5HK2 - chains A and C of the 3 polymer chains in the assembly; structure by X-ray diffraction, 3.20 A resolution.

Chain A (and C):
Name: Sigma non-opioid intracellular receptor 1
Organism: Homo sapiens
Notes: chain C of this document is another copy of the same molecule, construct and numbering; everything in this record applies to it too
UniProtKB: Q99720 (SGMR1_HUMAN); residues 1-223 here = UniProt positions 1-223
Sequence (227 residues; row label = number of the first residue in the row; numbers below 1 keep their minus sign (Gly-3 is residue -3)):
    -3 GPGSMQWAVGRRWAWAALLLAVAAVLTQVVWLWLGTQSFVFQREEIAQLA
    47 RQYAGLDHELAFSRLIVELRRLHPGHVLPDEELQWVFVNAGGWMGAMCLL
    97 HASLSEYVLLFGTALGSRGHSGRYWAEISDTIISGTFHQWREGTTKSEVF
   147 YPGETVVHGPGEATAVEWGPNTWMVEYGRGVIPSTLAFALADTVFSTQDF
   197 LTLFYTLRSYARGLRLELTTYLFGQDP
Unresolved in the structure: -3 to 1, 219-223 (chain C: -3 to 7, 220-223)
Construct notes: expression tag (-3 to 0)
UniProt features mapped onto this chain:
  - region: Gln2 to Arg8 (Targeting to endoplasmic reticulum-associated lipid droplets), Ser99 to Leu106 (Important for ligand-binding)
  - site (Important for ligand binding): Asp126, Glu172
  - natural variant: Leu65 (L65Q: In HMNR2; uncertain significance), Glu102 (E102Q: In ALS16)
  - mutagenesis: Glu123 (E123G: No effect on ligand-binding), Asp126 (D126G: Reduces ligand-binding. No effect on subcellular localization), Glu138 (E138G: No effect on ligand-binding), Glu144 (E144G: No effect on ligand-binding), Glu150 (E150G: No effect on ligand-binding), Glu158 (E158G: No effect on ligand-binding), Glu163 (E163G: No effect on ligand-binding), Glu172 (E172G: Reduces ligand-binding. No effect on subcellular localization), Asp188 (D188G: No effect on ligand-binding), Asp195 (D195G: No effect on ligand-binding), Glu213 (E213G: No effect on ligand-binding)
Residues lining bound ligands: N-(1-benzylpiperidin-4-yl)-4-iodobenzamide (61V): Val84, Trp89, Met93, Tyr103, Leu105, Phe107, Ser117, Tyr120, Ile124, Asp126, Phe133, His154, Val162, Trp164, Glu172, Ile178, Thr181, Ala185, Thr202, Tyr206
What the authors report for this chain:
  - binding site for N-(1-benzylpiperidin-4-yl)-4-iodobenzamide: Val84, Trp89, Met93, Leu95, Tyr103, Leu105, Phe107, Ile124, Trp164, Glu172, Leu182
  - disease-associated variants - E102Q: decreased stability (citing earlier work)
  - mutagenesis - Y103F: decreased binding to (+)-pentazocine (citing earlier work)

How chain A and chain C interact:
Contacting residue pairs - 51 pairs, chain A then chain C:
  Gly87(A) - Ser192(C)
  Gly88(A) - Ser192(C)
  Arg114(A) - Leu111(C)  hydrogen bond (side chain-backbone)
  Arg114(A) - Gly112(C)  hydrogen bond (side chain-backbone)
  Arg114(A) - Ser113(C)
  Arg114(A) - Arg114(C)
  Gly115(A) - Met90(C)
  His116(A) - Asn85(C)
  His116(A) - Met90(C)
  His116(A) - Thr193(C)
  His116(A) - Asp195(C)  salt bridge
  Arg119(A) - Asp195(C)  salt bridge
  Arg119(A) - Leu197(C)
  Arg119(A) - Thr198(C)  hydrogen bond
  His134(A) - Leu111(C)
  Trp136(A) - Phe83(C)
  Trp136(A) - Gly91(C)
  Trp136(A) - Ala92(C)  hydrophobic
  Trp136(A) - Gly108(C)
  Trp136(A) - Thr109(C)
  Trp136(A) - Ala110(C)
  Trp136(A) - Leu111(C)  hydrophobic
  Trp136(A) - Trp169(C)  hydrophobic
  Glu138(A) - Phe83(C)
  Glu138(A) - Tyr201(C)
  Gly139(A) - Trp81(C)
  Thr141(A) - His54(C)  hydrogen bond
  Thr141(A) - Glu55(C)  hydrogen bond
  Thr141(A) - Trp81(C)
  Thr141(A) - Ala110(C)
  Thr141(A) - Trp169(C)
  Ser143(A) - Ala110(C)
  Ser143(A) - Leu111(C)
  Ala159(A) - Phe83(C)
  Ala159(A) - Asp195(C)
  Thr160(A) - Phe83(C)
  Thr160(A) - Met90(C)
  Ala161(A) - Phe83(C)
  Ala161(A) - Met90(C)  hydrophobic
  Ala161(A) - Leu111(C)
  Val162(A) - Leu111(C)
  Glu163(A) - Leu111(C)
  Ala183(A) - Gln194(C)  hydrogen bond (backbone-side chain)
  Phe184(A) - Ser192(C)
  Phe184(A) - Thr193(C)
  Phe184(A) - Gln194(C)
  Ala187(A) - Phe191(C)
  Ala187(A) - Ser192(C)
  Ala187(A) - Gln194(C)
  Asp188(A) - Ser192(C)  hydrogen bond
  Phe191(A) - Phe191(C)  hydrophobic
Interface residues without a listed pair, chain A (24 interface residues in all): Arg137, Lys142
Interface residues without a listed pair, chain C (25 interface residues in all): Asn167

Overview:
The interface between chain A and chain C involves 24 residues on one side and 25 on the other, with 7
hydrogen bonds and 2 salt bridges. Polar contacts include His116(A)-Asp195(C), Arg119(A)-Asp195(C) and
Arg114(A)-Leu111(C). From the paper: a binding site for N-(1-benzylpiperidin-4-yl)-4-iodobenzamide at
Val84(A), Trp89(A) and Met93(A) among others; E102Q of chain A reduces stability.
Both chains are Sigma non-opioid intracellular receptor 1 (Homo sapiens). Entry 5HK2 (Human sigma-1 receptor
bound to 4-IBP) was determined by X-ray diffraction (same publication as 5HK1).
